Entry 5R1H (X-ray diffraction, 2.06 A resolution); this record covers chains A and B.

Chain A:
Molecule: Pre-mRNA-splicing factor 8
From: Saccharomyces cerevisiae (strain ATCC 204508 / S288c)
Notes: fragment: yPrp8 RNaseH
UniProtKB: P33334 (PRP8_YEAST); residues 1836-2090 here = UniProt positions 1836-2090
Chain sequence (258 residues; each row starts with the number of its first residue):
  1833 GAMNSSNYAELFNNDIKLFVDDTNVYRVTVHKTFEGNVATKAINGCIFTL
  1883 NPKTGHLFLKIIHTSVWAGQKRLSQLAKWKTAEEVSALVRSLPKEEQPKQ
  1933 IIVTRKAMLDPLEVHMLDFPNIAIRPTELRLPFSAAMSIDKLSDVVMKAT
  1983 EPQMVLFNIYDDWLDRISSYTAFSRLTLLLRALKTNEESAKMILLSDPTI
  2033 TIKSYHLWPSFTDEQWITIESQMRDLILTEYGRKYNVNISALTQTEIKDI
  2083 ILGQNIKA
Unresolved in the structure: 2070-2090
Sequence notes: expression tag (1833-1835)

Chain B:
Molecule: A1 cistron-splicing factor AAR2
From: Saccharomyces cerevisiae (strain ATCC 204508 / S288c)
Notes: fragment: GAMA - Aar2(1-152) - SSSSS - Aar2(171-317); engineered mutation(s): L153_D170delinsSSSSS
UniProtKB: P32357 (AAR2_YEAST); aligned to UniProt positions 1-317 over residues 1-317
Chain sequence (308 residues; row label = number of the first residue in the row; note: 13 numbers in that range are skipped by the numbering (no residue carries them; nothing is unmodelled there); numbers below 1 keep their minus sign (Gly-3 is residue -3)):
    -3 GAMAMNTVPFTSAPIEVTIGIDQYSFNVKENQPFHGIKDIPIGHVHVIHF
    47 QHADNSSMRYGYWFDCRMGNFYIQYDPKDGLYKMMEERDGAKFENIVHNF
    97 KERQMMVSYPKIDEDDTWYNLTEFVQMDKIRKIVRKDENQFSYVDSSMTT
   147 VQENEL
   166 SSSSSDPAHSLNYTVINFKSREAIRPGHEMEDFLDKSYYLNTVMLQGIFK
   216 NSSNYFGELQFAFLNAMFFGNYGSSLQWHAMIELICSSATVPKHMLDKLD
   266 EILYYQIKTLPEQYSDILLNERVWNICLYSSFQKNSLHNTEKIMENKYPE
   316 LL
Unresolved in the structure: -3 to 0, 166-169
Sequence notes: expression tag (-3 to 0); conflict Ser166 (Leu153 in P32357), Ser167 (Lys154 in P32357), Ser170 (Leu157 in P32357)
Disulfide bonds: Cys251-Cys292

Interface between chain A and chain B:
Contacting residue pairs (14):
  Gln1907(A) with Met195(B); Leu199(B)
  Trp1911(A) with Glu194(B); Met195(B), hydrophobic; Phe198(B), hydrophobic
  Asp1942(A) with Lys184(B), salt bridge
  Glu1945(A) with Lys184(B), salt bridge
  Val1946(A) with Glu194(B); Phe198(B), hydrophobic
  His1947(A) with Glu194(B)
  Leu1949(A) with Lys184(B); Ser185(B); Arg186(B)
  Asp1950(A) with Arg186(B), salt bridge
Interface residues without a listed pair, chain A (9 interface residues in all): Leu1908
Interface residues without a listed pair, chain B (8 interface residues in all): Ile189

Overview:
9 residues of chain A and 8 residues of chain B are in contact, with 3 salt bridges. Polar pairs include
Asp1942(A)-Lys184(B), Glu1945(A)-Lys184(B) and Asp1950(A)-Arg186(B).
Chain A is Pre-mRNA-splicing factor 8 and chain B is A1 cistron-splicing factor AAR2, both from Saccharomyces
cerevisiae (strain ATCC 204508 / S288c); the structure, PanDDA analysis group deposition -- Auto-refined data
of Aar2/RNaseH for ground state model 32, DMSO-free, was determined by X-ray diffraction (same publication as
5QY1, 5QY2, 5QY3, 5QY4, 5QY5, 5QY6 and 128 further entries).
